Entry 9GE6 (electron microscopy, 4.05 A resolution (low resolution: residue-level contacts below are approximate; hydrogen-bond / salt-bridge calls are withheld)); this record covers chains A and C of the 3 polymer chains in the assembly.

# Chain A
Molecule: Uncharacterized ABC transporter permease YbbP
From: Escherichia coli K-12
Reference sequence: P77504 (YBBP_ECOLI); numbering as in UniProt (aligned over 1-804)
Chain sequence (804 residues; each row starts with the number of its first residue):
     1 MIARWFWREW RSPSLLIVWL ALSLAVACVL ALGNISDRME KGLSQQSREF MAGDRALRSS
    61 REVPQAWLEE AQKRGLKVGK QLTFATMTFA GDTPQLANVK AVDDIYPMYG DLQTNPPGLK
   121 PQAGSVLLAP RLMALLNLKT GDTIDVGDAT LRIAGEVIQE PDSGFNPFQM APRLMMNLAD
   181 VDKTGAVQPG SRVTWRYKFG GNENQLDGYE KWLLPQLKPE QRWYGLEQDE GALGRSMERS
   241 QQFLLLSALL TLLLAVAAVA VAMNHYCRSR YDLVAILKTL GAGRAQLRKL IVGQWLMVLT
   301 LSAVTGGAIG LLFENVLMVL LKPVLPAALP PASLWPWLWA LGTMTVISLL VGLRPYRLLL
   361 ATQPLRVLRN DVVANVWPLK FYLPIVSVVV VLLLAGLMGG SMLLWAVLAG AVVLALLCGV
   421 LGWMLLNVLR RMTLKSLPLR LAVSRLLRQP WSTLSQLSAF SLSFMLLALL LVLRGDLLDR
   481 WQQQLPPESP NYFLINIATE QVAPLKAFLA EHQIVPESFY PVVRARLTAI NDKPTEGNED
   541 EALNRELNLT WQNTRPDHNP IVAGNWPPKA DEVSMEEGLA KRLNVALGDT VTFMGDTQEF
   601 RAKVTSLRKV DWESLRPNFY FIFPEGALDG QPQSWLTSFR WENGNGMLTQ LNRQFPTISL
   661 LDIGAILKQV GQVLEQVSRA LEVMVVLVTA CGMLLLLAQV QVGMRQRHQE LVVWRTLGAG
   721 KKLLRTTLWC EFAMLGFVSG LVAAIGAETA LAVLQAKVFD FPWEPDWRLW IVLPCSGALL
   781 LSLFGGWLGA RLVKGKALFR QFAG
Not modelled in the structure: 800-804
From the paper describing this entry:
  - conformationally variable residues (helix shift): Leu403, Leu754

# Chain C
Molecule: Uncharacterized ABC transporter ATP-binding protein YbbA
From: Escherichia coli K-12
Reference sequence: P0A9T8 (YBBA_ECOLI); residues 1-228 here = UniProt positions 1-228
Chain sequence (242 residues; each row starts with the number of its first residue; numbers below 1 keep their minus sign (Met-13 is residue -13)):
   -13 MGSSHHHHHH SQDPMPAENI VEVHHLKKSV GQGEHELSIL TGVELVVKRG ETIALVGESG
    47 SGKSTLLAIL AGLDDGSSGE VSLVGQPLHN MDEEARAKLR AKHVGFVFQS FMLIPTLNAL
   107 ENVELPALLR GESSAESRNG AKALLEQLGL GKRLDHLPAQ LSGGEQQRVA LARAFNGRPD
   167 VLFADEPTGN LDRQTGDKIA DLLFSLNREH GTTLIMVTHD LQLAARCDRC LRLVNGQLQE
   227 EA
Not modelled in the structure: -13 to 3, 228
Sequence notes: initiating methionine (-13); expression tag (-12 to 0)
Curated features (UniProtKB/Swiss-Prot):
  - binding site (ATP): Gly43 to Ser50

# Interface between chain A and chain C
Contacting residue pairs (34):
  Arg430(A) - Glu107(C)
  Leu437(A) - Leu114(C)
  Leu437(A) - Leu115(C)
  Arg440(A) - Glu110(C)
  Arg440(A) - Leu114(C)
  Arg440(A) - Ser120(C)
  Ser444(A) - Thr102(C)
  Ser444(A) - Leu103(C)
  Arg445(A) - Thr102(C)
  Arg448(A) - Thr102(C)
  Gln449(A) - Thr102(C)
  Gln706(A) - Pro101(C)
  Glu710(A) - Ile100(C)
  Glu710(A) - Pro101(C)
  Val713(A) - Met98(C)
  Val713(A) - Ile100(C)
  Trp714(A) - Leu111(C)
  Arg715(A) - Glu79(C)
  Arg715(A) - Arg86(C)
  Thr716(A) - Arg86(C)
  Leu717(A) - Arg86(C)
  Leu717(A) - Ala87(C)
  Leu717(A) - Leu111(C)
  Leu717(A) - Pro112(C)
  Gly718(A) - Ala83(C)
  Gly718(A) - Arg86(C)
  Gly718(A) - Leu115(C)
  Ala719(A) - Ala83(C)
  Ala719(A) - Leu115(C)
  Gly720(A) - Glu80(C)
  Lys721(A) - Glu79(C)
  Lys721(A) - Glu80(C)
  Leu723(A) - Leu115(C)
  Phe799(A) - Leu59(C)
Other interface residues (no listed pair), chain A (23 interface residues in all): Leu441, Gln709, Lys722
Other interface residues (no listed pair), chain C (22 interface residues in all): Lys84, Asn104, Arg124, Asp141

# Summary
The interface between chain A and chain C involves 23 residues on one side and 22 on the other. Curated
annotation (UniProt) lists 8 ATP-binding residues on chain C. The paper reports conformational variability at
Leu403(A) and Leu754(A).
Here chain A is Uncharacterized ABC transporter permease YbbP and chain C is Uncharacterized ABC transporter
ATP-binding protein YbbA, both from Escherichia coli K-12. Entry 9GE6 (Structure of E. coli YbbAP) was
determined by electron microscopy together with 9GE7 and 9GE8 from the same study.
